PDB entry 8E95 | electron microscopy, 2.90 A resolution | chains C and R of the 8 polymer chains in the assembly

# Chain C
Name: DNA-directed RNA polymerase subunit beta
Source organism: Mycobacterium tuberculosis
Notes: EC 2.7.7.6
UniProtKB: A5U052 (RPOB_MYCTA); residues 7-1178 here correspond to UniProt positions 6-1177 (UniProt number = residue number - 1)
Amino-acid sequence (1172 residues; numbered 7 to 1178; the number before each row is that of its first residue):
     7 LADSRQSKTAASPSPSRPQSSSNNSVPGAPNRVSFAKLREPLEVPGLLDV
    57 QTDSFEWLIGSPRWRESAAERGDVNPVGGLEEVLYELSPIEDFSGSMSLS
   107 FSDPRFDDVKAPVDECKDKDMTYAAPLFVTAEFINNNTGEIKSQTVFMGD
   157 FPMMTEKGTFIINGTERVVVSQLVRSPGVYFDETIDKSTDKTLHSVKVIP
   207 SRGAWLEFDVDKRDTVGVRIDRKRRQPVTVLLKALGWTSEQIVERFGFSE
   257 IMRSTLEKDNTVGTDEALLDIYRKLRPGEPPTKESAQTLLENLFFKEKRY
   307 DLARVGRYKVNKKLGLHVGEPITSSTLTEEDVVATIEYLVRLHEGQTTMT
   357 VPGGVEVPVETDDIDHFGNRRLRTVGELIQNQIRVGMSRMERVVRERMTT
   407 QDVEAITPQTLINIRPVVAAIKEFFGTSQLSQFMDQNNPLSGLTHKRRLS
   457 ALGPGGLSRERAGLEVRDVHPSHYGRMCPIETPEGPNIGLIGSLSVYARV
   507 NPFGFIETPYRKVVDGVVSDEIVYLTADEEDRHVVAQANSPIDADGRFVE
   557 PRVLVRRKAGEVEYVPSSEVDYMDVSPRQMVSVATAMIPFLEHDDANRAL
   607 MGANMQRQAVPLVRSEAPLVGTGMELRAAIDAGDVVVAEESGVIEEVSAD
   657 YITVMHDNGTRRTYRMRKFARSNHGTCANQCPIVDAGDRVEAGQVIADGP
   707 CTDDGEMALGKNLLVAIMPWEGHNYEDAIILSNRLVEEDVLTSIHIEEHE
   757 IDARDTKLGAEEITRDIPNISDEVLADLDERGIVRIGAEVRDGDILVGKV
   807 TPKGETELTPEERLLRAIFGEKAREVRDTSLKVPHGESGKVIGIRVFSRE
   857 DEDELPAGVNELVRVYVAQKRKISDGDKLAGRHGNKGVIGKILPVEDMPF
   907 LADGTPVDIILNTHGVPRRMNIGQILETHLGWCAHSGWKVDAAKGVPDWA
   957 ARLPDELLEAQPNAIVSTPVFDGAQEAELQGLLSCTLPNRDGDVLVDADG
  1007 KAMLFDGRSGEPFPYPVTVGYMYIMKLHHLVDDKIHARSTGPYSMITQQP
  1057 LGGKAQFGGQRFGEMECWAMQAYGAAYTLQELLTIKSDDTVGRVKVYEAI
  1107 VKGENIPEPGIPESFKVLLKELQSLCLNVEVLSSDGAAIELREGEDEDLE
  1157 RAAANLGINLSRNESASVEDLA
Not modelled in the structure: 7-25, 811-829, 1140-1178

# Chain R
Molecule: 20-nt RNA strand
Sequence (20 nucleotides; numbered 1 to 20; the number before each row is that of its first residue):
     1 GCAUUCAAAGCGGAGAGGUA
Not modelled in the structure: 1-10
Ion coordination: Mg2+: A20 (shared with 3 residues of chain D)

# Chain C / chain R interface
Contacting residue pairs (22; chain C residue first):
  Gln-435(C) / G15(R)  phosphate contact
  Gln-435(C) / A16(R)  phosphate contact
  Arg-465(C) / A16(R)  salt bridge to the phosphate
  Arg-465(C) / G17(R)  salt bridge to the phosphate
  Pro-489(C) / G18(R)  phosphate contact
  Glu-490(C) / U19(R)  phosphate contact
  Glu-490(C) / A20(R)  phosphate contact
  Asn-493(C) / G17(R)  phosphate contact
  Asn-493(C) / G18(R)  hydrogen bond to the phosphate
  Ile-497(C) / G17(R)  phosphate contact
  Gln-614(C) / G18(R)  phosphate contact
  Gln-614(C) / U19(R)  hydrogen bond to the phosphate
  Lys-884(C) / U19(R)  phosphate contact
  Lys-884(C) / A20(R)  salt bridge to the phosphate
  Lys-892(C) / A20(R)  salt bridge to the phosphate
  His-1035(C) / U19(R)  sugar contact
  Ser-1050(C) / G12(R)  hydrogen bond to the phosphate
  Met-1051(C) / G12(R)  phosphate contact
  Leu-1057(C) / C11(R)  base contact
  Leu-1057(C) / G12(R)  phosphate contact
  Gly-1058(C) / C11(R)  hydrogen bond to the base
  Gln-1062(C) / C11(R)  hydrogen bond to the base
Interface residues without a listed pair, chain C (17 interface residues in all): Gln-438, Leu-458

# In short
The interface between chain C and chain R involves 17 residues on one side and 8 on the other, with 5 hydrogen
bonds and 4 salt bridges. Among the polar pairs are Gly-1058(C)/C11(R), Gln-1062(C)/C11(R) and
Asn-493(C)/G18(R).
Chain C is DNA-directed RNA polymerase subunit beta (Mycobacterium tuberculosis) and chain R is a 20-nt RNA
strand; the structure, Mycobacterium tuberculosis RNAP elongation complex, was determined by electron
microscopy (same publication as 8E74, 8E79, 8E82 and 8E8M).
